3WZ4 - chain A; structure by X-ray diffraction, 2.20 A resolution.

[Chain A]
Protein: DotI
Organism: Legionella pneumophila
Notes: fragment: periplasmic domain
UniProtKB: O54626 (O54626_LEGPN); residues 73-212 here = UniProt positions 73-212
Amino-acid sequence (144 residues; numbered 69 to 212; the number before each row is that of its first residue):
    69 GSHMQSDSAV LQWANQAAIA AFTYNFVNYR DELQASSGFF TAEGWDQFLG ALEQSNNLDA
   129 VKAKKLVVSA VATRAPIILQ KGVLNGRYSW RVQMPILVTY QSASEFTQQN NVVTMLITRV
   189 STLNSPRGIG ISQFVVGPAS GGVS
Disordered / not traced: 69-70, 208-212
Sequence notes: expression tag (69-72)
Modified residues: Mse72 (selenomethionine; parent Met); Mse162 (selenomethionine; parent Met); Mse183 (selenomethionine; parent Met)
From the paper describing this entry:
  - self-association interface (contacts with another copy of this molecule); pairs are residue here / residue on that copy: Tyr97-Arg142, Arg98-Ala143, Gln102-Ile146, Phe108-Lys149 (hydrogen bond), Trp113-Ile146, Asp114-Gln148, Leu191-Gln73 (backbone contact), Ser105, Phe108
  - mutagenesis - D75A, W113A: decreased expression

[Summary]
From the paper: D75A and W113A reduce expression; a self-association interface involving Tyr97, Arg98 and
Gln102 among others.
Chain A is DotI (Legionella pneumophila); the structure, Structure of the periplasmic domain of DotI (crystal
form I), was determined by X-ray diffraction, deposited together with 3WZ3 and 3WZ5.
